PDB entry 8UP2 | X-ray diffraction, 1.60 A resolution | chains A and C of the 3 polymer chains in the assembly

[Chain A]
Molecule: Human-mouse chimeric immunoglobulin heavy chain, Fd fragment
From: Mus musculus
Chain sequence (223 residues; each row starts with the number of its first residue):
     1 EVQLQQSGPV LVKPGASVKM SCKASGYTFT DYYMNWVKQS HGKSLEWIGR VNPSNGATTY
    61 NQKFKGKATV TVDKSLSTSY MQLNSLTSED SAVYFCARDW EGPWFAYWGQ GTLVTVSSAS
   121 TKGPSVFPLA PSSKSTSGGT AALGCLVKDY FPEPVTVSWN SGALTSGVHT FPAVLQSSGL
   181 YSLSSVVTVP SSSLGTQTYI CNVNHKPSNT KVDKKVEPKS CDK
Not modelled in the structure: 132-140, 219-223
Disulfide bonds: Cys22-Cys96, Cys145-Cys201

[Chain C]
Molecule: Factor H binding protein, sequence variant ID 1
From: Neisseria meningitidis
UniProtKB: Q6VRZ6 (Q6VRZ6_NEIME); numbering as in UniProt (aligned over 8-255)
Chain sequence (257 residues; numbered 7 to 263; the number before each row is that of its first residue):
     7 MVAADIGAGL ADALTAPLDH KDKGLQSLTL DQSVRKNEKL KLAAQGAEKT YGNGDSLNTG
    67 KLKNDKVSRF DFIRQIEVDG QLITLESGEF QVYKQSHSAL TAFQTEQIQD SEHSGKMVAK
   127 RQFRIGDIAG EHTSFDKLPE GGRATYRGTA FGSDDAGGKL TYTIDFAAKQ GNGKIEHLKS
   187 PELNVDLAAA DIKPDGKRHA VISGSVLYNQ AEKGSYSLGI FGGKAQEVAG SAEVKTVNGI
   247 RHIGLAAKQL EHHHHHH
Not modelled in the structure: 7-12, 118-120, 257-263
Differences from the reference sequence: initiating methionine (7); expression tag (256-263)

[Interface between chain A and chain C]
Residue-residue contacts - 19 pairs, chain A then chain C:
  Thr28(A) - Asp61(C)
  Thr30(A) - Pro23(C)
  Asp31(A) - Pro23(C)
  Asp31(A) - Leu24(C)  hydrogen bond (backbone-backbone)
  Asp31(A) - Lys55(C)  salt bridge
  Tyr32(A) - Pro23(C)
  Tyr32(A) - Leu24(C)  hydrophobic
  Tyr32(A) - Ser62(C)
  Tyr33(A) - Pro23(C)  hydrophobic
  Tyr33(A) - Leu24(C)
  Tyr33(A) - Asp25(C)  hydrogen bond
  Asn52(A) - Pro23(C)
  Ser54(A) - Thr21(C)  hydrogen bond (side chain-backbone)
  Ser54(A) - Pro23(C)
  Glu101(A) - Lys27(C)  salt bridge
  Gly102(A) - His26(C)
  Pro103(A) - His26(C)
  Trp104(A) - His26(C)
  Trp104(A) - Ser33(C)
Interface residues without a listed pair, chain A (12 interface residues in all): Asp99
Interface residues without a listed pair, chain C (11 interface residues in all): Gln32

[Overview]
Chain A and chain C form an interface of 12 and 11 residues respectively, with 3 hydrogen bonds and 2 salt
bridges. Polar contacts include Asp31(A)-Lys55(C), Glu101(A)-Lys27(C) and Tyr33(A)-Asp25(C).
Chain A is Human-mouse chimeric immunoglobulin heavy chain, Fd fragment (Mus musculus) and chain C is Factor H
binding protein, sequence variant ID 1 (Neisseria meningitidis); the structure, Murine Fab JAR 4 bound to
meningococcal Factor H binding protein, was determined by X-ray diffraction.
